4RFZ - chain A; structure by X-ray diffraction, 1.17 A resolution.

[Chain A]
Protein: Tyrosine-protein kinase BTK
From: Homo sapiens
Notes: EC 2.7.10.2; fragment: protein kinase domain
UniProt: Q06187 (BTK_HUMAN); residue numbers follow UniProt; this construct covers 378-659
Amino-acid sequence (283 residues; each row starts with the number of its first residue):
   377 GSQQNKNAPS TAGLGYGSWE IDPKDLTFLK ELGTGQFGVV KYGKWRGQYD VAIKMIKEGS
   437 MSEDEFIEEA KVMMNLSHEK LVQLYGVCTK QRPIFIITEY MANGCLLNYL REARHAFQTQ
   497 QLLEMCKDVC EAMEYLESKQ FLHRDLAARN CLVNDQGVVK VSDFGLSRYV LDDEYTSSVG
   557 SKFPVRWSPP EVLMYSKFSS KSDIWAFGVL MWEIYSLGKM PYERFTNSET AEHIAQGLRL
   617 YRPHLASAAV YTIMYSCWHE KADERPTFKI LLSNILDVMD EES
Unresolved in the structure: 377-395, 659
Differences from the reference sequence: expression tag (377); engineered mutation Ala489 (Met in Q06187), Ala492 (Arg in Q06187), Ala624 (Glu in Q06187), Ala625 (Lys in Q06187)
UniProt features mapped onto this chain:
  - motif: Trp581 to Trp588 (CAV1-binding)
  - active site: Asp521 (Proton acceptor)
  - binding site (ATP): Leu408 to Val416, Lys430
  - binding site (clofedanol): Thr474 to Met477, Leu542
  - binding site (dasatinib): Thr474 to Met477
  - modified residue: Tyr551 (Phosphotyrosine), Ser604 (Phosphoserine), Tyr617 (Phosphotyrosine), Ser623 (Phosphoserine), Ser659 (Phosphoserine)
  - natural variant: Leu408 (L408P: In XLA), Gly414 (G414R: In XLA), Tyr418 (Y418H: In XLA), Ile429 (I429N: In XLA), Lys430 (K430E: In XLA; K430R: In XLA), Glu445 (E445D: In XLA), Gly462 (G462D: In XLA; G462V: In XLA), Tyr476 (Y476D: In XLA), Met477 (M477R: In XLA), Cys481 (C481S: Found in patients with chronic lymphocytic leukemia; uncertain significance), Cys502 (C502F: In XLA; C502W: In XLA), Cys506 (C506R: In XLA; C506Y: In XLA), 36 further natural variant entries in UniProt
  - mutagenesis: Tyr551 (Y551F: Loss of phosphorylation of GTF2I), Tyr617 (Y617E: Defective in mediating calcium response)
Ligand contacts: 3OV (6-(dimethylamino)-8-fluoro-2-[2-(hydroxymethyl)-3-(1-methyl-5-{[5-(morpholin-4-ylcarbonyl)pyridin-2-yl]amino}-6-oxo-1,6-dihydropyridin-3-yl)phenyl]isoquinolin-1(2H)-one): Glu407, Leu408, Gly409, Thr410, Gly411, Gln412, Phe413, Val416, Ala428, Lys430, Val458, Thr474, Glu475, Tyr476, Met477, Ala478, Gly480, Asp521, Asn526, Leu528, Ser538, Asp539, Leu542, Ser543, Val546, Tyr551

[Overview]
Chain A binds compound 3OV. Curated annotation (UniProt) lists active-site residue Asp521, 10 ATP-binding
residues, 5 clofedanol-binding residues and 4 dasatinib-binding residues.
Chain A is Tyrosine-protein kinase BTK (Homo sapiens); the structure, Crystal structure of BTK kinase domain
complexed with
6-(dimethylamino)-8-fluoro-2-[2-(hydroxymethyl)-3-[1-methyl-5-[[5-(morpholine-4-carbonyl)-2-pyridyl]amino]-6-oxo-3-pyridyl]phenyl]isoquinolin-1-one,
was determined by X-ray diffraction, deposited together with 4RFY and 4RG0.
